3ZI3 - chains A and B; structure by X-ray diffraction, 1.70 A resolution.

# Chain A
Molecule: Insulin
UniProt: P01308 (INS_HUMAN); residues 1-21 here correspond to UniProt positions 90-110 (UniProt number = residue number + 89)
Amino-acid sequence (21 residues; each row starts with the number of its first residue):
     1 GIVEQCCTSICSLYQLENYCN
Disulfides: Cys6-Cys11

# Chain B
Molecule: Insulin
UniProt: P01308 (INS_HUMAN); residues 1-30 here correspond to UniProt positions 25-54 (UniProt number = residue number + 24)
Amino-acid sequence (30 residues; numbered 1 to 30; the number before each row is that of its first residue):
     1 FVNQHLCGSHLVEALYLVCGERGHFYTPKT
Not modelled in the structure: 1, 22-30
Construct notes: engineered mutation His24 (Phe48 in P01308)

# Chain A / chain B interface
Pairs across the interface (17; chain A residue first):
  Ile2(A) - Leu15(B)  hydrophobic
  Cys6(A) - His5(B)
  Cys6(A) - Leu6(B)  hydrogen bond (backbone-backbone)
  Cys6(A) - Leu11(B)  hydrophobic
  Cys7(A) - His5(B)
  Cys7(A) - Leu6(B)  hydrogen bond (backbone-backbone)
  Cys7(A) - Cys7(B)  disulfide
  Thr8(A) - His5(B)  hydrogen bond (backbone-side chain)
  Ser9(A) - His5(B)
  Ile10(A) - Gln4(B)
  Ile10(A) - His5(B)
  Leu13(A) - Val18(B)  hydrophobic
  Leu16(A) - Leu11(B)  hydrophobic
  Leu16(A) - Leu15(B)
  Leu16(A) - Val18(B)  hydrophobic
  Glu17(A) - Val18(B)
  Cys20(A) - Cys19(B)  disulfide
Also at the interface, not in a pair above, chain A (12 interface residues in all): Val3, Tyr19
Also at the interface, not in a pair above, chain B (9 interface residues in all): Ala14
Disulfides between the chains: Cys7(A)-Cys7(B), Cys20(A)-Cys19(B)

# In short
12 residues of chain A face 9 of chain B across their interface; the contacts include 2 disulfide bonds and 3
hydrogen bonds. Polar contacts include Thr8(A)-His5(B), Cys6(A)-Leu6(B) and Cys7(A)-Leu6(B).
Here chain A is Insulin and chain B is Insulin. Entry 3ZI3 (Crystal structure of the B24His-insulin - human
analogue) was determined by X-ray diffraction together with 2M2M, 2M2N, 2M2O and 2M2P from the same study.
